PDB entry 8Y13 | electron microscopy, 3.18 A resolution | chains A and C of the 4 polymer chains in the assembly

Chain A (and C):
Name: SIR2-like domain-containing protein
Organism: Bacillus subtilis
Notes: chain C of this document is another copy of the same molecule, construct and numbering; everything in this record applies to it too
UniProt: D4G637 (D4G637_BACNB); numbering as in UniProt (aligned over 1-1005)
Sequence (1005 residues; row label = number of the first residue in the row):
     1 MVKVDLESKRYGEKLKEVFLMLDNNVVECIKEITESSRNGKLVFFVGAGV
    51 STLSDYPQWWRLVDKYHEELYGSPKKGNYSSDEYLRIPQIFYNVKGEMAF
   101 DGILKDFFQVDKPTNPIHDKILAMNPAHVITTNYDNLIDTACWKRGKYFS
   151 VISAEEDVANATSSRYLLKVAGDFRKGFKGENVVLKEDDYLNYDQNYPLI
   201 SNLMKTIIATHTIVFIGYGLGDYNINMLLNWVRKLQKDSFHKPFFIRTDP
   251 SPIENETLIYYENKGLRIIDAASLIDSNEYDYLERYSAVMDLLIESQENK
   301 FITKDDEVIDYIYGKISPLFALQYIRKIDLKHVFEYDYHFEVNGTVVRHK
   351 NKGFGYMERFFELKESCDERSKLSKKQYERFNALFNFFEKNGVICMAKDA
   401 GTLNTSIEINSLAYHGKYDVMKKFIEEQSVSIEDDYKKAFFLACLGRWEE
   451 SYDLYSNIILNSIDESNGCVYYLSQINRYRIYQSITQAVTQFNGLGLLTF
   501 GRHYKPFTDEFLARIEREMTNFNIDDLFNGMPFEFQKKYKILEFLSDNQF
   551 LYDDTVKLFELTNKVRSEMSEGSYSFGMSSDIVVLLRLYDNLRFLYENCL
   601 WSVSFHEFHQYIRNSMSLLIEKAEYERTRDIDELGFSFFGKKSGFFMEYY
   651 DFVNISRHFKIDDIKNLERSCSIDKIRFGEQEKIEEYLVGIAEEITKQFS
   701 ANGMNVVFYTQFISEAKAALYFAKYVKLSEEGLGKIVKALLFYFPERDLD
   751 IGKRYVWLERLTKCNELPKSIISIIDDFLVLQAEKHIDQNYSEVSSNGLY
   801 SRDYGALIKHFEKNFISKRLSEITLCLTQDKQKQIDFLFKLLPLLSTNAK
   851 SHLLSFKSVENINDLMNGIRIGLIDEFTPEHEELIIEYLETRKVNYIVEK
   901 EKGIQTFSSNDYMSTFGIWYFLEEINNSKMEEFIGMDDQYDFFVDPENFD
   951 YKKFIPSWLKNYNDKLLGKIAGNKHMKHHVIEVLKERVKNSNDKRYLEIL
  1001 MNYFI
Not modelled in the structure: 1-11, 494-502, 567-577, 627-643, 899-909
Sequence notes: engineered mutation A171 (His in D4G637)
What the authors report for this chain:
  - catalytic residues: N133, Y134, D135 (by similarity / conservation)
  - mutagenesis - R86E, H171A: decreased catalytic activity
  - self-association interface (contacts with another copy of this molecule); pairs are residue here / residue on that copy: T206-N202, N226-R86 (hydrogen bond), L235-L199 (hydrophobic contact), Y260-I90 (hydrophobic contact), Y260-Q89, Y261-R86 (hydrogen bond), Q610-N563 (hydrogen bond), Q549, F559, Q610, I981, V988, M1001
  - contacts within the chain: N202-T206, N548-Q549 (hydrogen bond)
  - mutagenesis - Y134A, D135A, N202A, L1000A/M1001A: decreased catalytic activity on TTP
  - mutagenesis - Y260E: unchanged catalytic activity
  - mutagenesis - R86E: decreased stability

Interface between chain A and chain C:
Residue-residue contacts (15; chain A residue first):
  N226(A) - R86(C)  hydrogen bond
  N230(A) - L191(C)
  R233(A) - D188(C)  salt bridge
  R233(A) - L191(C)
  R233(A) - N192(C)
  E254(A) - Y71(C)
  E256(A) - L70(C)
  E256(A) - Y71(C)
  T257(A) - Y71(C)  hydrogen bond
  I259(A) - V94(C)  hydrophobic
  Y260(A) - R86(C)
  Y260(A) - I90(C)  hydrophobic
  Y260(A) - N93(C)
  Y260(A) - E187(C)  hydrogen bond
  Y261(A) - R86(C)  hydrogen bond
Also at the interface, not in a pair above, chain A (12 interface residues in all): N192, G221, K264
Also at the interface, not in a pair above, chain C (13 interface residues in all): D82, Q89, R233

Overview:
The interface between chain A and chain C involves 12 residues on one side and 13 on the other, with 4
hydrogen bonds and 1 salt bridge. Polar pairs include R233(A)-D188(C), N226(A)-R86(C) and T257(A)-Y71(C). The
paper reports catalytic residues N133(A), Y134(A) and D135(A); Y134A, D135A and N202A of chain A, among
others, reduce catalytic activity on TTP; 7 substitutions were tested in all.
Chain A and chain C are both SIR2-like domain-containing protein (Bacillus subtilis); the structure, Cryo-EM
structure of anti-phage defense associated DSR2 tetramer (H171A), was determined by electron microscopy (same
publication as 8Y34, 8Y3M, 8Y3W, 8Y3Y and 8ZC9).
